PDB entry 4C9D | X-ray diffraction, 3.00 A resolution | chains A and B of the 4 polymer chains in the assembly

# Chain A (and B)
Name: CAS6B
Organism: Thermus thermophilus HB8
Notes: chain B of this document is another copy of the same molecule, construct and numbering; everything in this record applies to it too
UniProt: Q53VU8 (Q53VU8_THET8); residue numbers follow UniProt; this construct covers 1-264
Chain sequence (268 residues; each row starts with the number of its first residue; numbers below 1 keep their minus sign (Gly-3 is residue -3)):
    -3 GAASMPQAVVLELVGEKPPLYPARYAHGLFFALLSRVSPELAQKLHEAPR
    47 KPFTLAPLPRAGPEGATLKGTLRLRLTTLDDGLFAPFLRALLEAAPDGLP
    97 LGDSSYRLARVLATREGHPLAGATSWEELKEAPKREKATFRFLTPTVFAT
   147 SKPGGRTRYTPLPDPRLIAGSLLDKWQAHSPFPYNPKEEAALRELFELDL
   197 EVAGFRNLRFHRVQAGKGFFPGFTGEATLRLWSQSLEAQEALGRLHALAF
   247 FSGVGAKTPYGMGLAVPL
Not modelled in the structure: -3 to 0, 56-57 (chain B: -3 to -2, 57-62)
Sequence notes: expression tag (-3 to 0)
What the authors report for this chain:
  - catalytic residues: His23
  - binding site for R3 repeat RNA cleavage product: His42, Ala145, Ser147, Thr153, Arg208, Lys253, Tyr256
  - catalytic residues: His42, Tyr256 (proposed by the authors, not directly observed)
  - mutagenesis - H23A (less than 7-fold), H42A (300-fold): decreased catalytic activity
  - binding site for R3 repeat RNA cleavage product: Glu197

# How chain A and chain B interact
Pairs across the interface (39; chain A residue first):
  Lys148(A) with Glu193(B); Leu194(B)
  Pro149(A) with Leu194(B)
  Arg152(A) with Asp195(B), salt bridge
  Thr153(A) with Glu197(B)
  Arg154(A) with Leu194(B), hydrogen bond (side chain-backbone); Asp195(B), salt bridge; Glu197(B); Trp228(B)
  Tyr155(A) with Glu197(B), hydrogen bond (backbone-side chain)
  Pro157(A) with Val198(B); Phe201(B)
  Leu158(A) with Leu158(B), hydrophobic; Pro159(B); Phe201(B), hydrophobic
  Pro159(A) with Leu158(B)
  Glu193(A) with Lys148(B)
  Leu194(A) with Lys148(B); Pro149(B); Arg152(B); Arg154(B), hydrogen bond (backbone-side chain)
  Asp195(A) with Arg152(B), salt bridge; Arg154(B), salt bridge
  Glu197(A) with Arg154(B); Tyr155(B), hydrogen bond (side chain-backbone)
  Val198(A) with Pro157(B)
  Ala199(A) with Phe206(B)
  Gly200(A) with Phe206(B)
  Phe201(A) with Pro157(B); Arg205(B); Phe206(B), hydrophobic; Phe219(B), hydrophobic
  Leu204(A) with Leu204(B), hydrophobic
  Arg205(A) with Phe201(B)
  Phe206(A) with Val198(B); Ala199(B); Gly200(B); Phe201(B)
  Trp228(A) with Arg154(B)
Other interface residues (no listed pair), chain A (22 interface residues in all): Phe219
Other interface residues (no listed pair), chain B (24 interface residues in all): Thr153, Asp160, Leu196

# In short
Chain A and chain B form an interface of 22 and 24 residues respectively, with 4 hydrogen bonds and 4 salt
bridges. Among the polar pairs are Arg152(A)-Asp195(B), Arg154(A)-Asp195(B) and Arg154(A)-Leu194(B). The paper
reports catalytic residues His23(A), His42(A) and Tyr256(A); H23A and H42A of chain A reduce catalytic
activity.
Chain A and chain B are both CAS6B (Thermus thermophilus HB8); the structure, Cas6 (TTHB231) product complex,
was determined by X-ray diffraction (same publication as 4C8Y, 4C8Z, 4C97 and 4C98).
